PDB entry 8VUY | electron microscopy, 3.81 A resolution | chains C and J of the 8 polymer chains in the assembly

[Chain C]
Name: Glutamate receptor ionotropic, NMDA 1
Source organism: Rattus norvegicus
Reference sequence: P35439 (NMDZ1_RAT); residues 25-838 here = UniProt positions 25-838
Chain sequence (817 residues; each row starts with the number of its first residue):
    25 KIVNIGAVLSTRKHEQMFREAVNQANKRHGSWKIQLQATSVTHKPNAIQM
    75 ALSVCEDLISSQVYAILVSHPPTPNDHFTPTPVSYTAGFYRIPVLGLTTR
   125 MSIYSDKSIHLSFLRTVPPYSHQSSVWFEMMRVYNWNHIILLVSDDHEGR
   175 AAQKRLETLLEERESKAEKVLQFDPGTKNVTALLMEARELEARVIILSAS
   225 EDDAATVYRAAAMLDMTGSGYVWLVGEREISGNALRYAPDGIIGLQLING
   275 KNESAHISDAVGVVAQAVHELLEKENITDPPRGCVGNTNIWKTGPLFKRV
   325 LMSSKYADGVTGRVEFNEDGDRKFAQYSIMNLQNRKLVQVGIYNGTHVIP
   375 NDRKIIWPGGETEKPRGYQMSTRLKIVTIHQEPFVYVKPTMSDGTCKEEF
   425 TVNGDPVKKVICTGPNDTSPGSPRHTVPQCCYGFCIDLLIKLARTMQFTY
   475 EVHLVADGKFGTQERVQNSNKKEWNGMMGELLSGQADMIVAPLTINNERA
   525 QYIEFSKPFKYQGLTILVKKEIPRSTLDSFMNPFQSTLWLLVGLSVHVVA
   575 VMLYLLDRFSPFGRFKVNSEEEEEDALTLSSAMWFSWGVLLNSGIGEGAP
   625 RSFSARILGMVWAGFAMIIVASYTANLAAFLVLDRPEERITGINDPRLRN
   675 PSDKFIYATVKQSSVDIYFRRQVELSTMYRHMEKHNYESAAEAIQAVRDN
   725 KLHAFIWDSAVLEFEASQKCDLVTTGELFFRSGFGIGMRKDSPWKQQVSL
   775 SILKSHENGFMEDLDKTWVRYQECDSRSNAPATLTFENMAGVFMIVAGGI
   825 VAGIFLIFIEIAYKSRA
Not modelled in the structure: 53-57, 585-601
Construct notes: conflict Gln61 (Asn in P35439), Asp239 (Asn in P35439), Gln350 (Asn in P35439), Gln471 (Asn in P35439), Gln491 (Asn in P35439), Asn556 (Gln in P35439), Gln771 (Asn in P35439), Ile819 (Leu in P35439); expression tag (839-841)
UniProt features mapped onto this chain:
  - region: Leu603 to Pro624 (Pore-forming)
  - binding site (glycine): Pro516, Thr518, Arg523, Ser688, Asp732
  - glycosylation (N-linked (GlcNAc...) asparagine): Asn203, Asn276, Asn300, Asn368, Asn440, Asn674
Cystine bridges: Cys79-Cys308, Cys420-Cys454, Cys436-Cys455, Cys744-Cys798

[Chain J]
Name: 003-102 Heavy
Source organism: Homo sapiens
Chain sequence (115 residues; row label = number of the first residue in the row):
     2 LQLQESGPGLVKPSQTLSLTCTVSGGSISSSNWWSWVRQPPGKGLEWIGE
    52 IYHSGNTNYNPSLKSRVTVSVDKSKNQFSLKLTSVTAADTAVYYCARDVS
   102 GGVNWFDPWGQGTLV
Cystine bridges: Cys22-Cys96

[Chain C / chain J interface]
Pairs across the interface (8):
  Asn358(C) with Trp34(J); Asn59(J), hydrogen bond
  Arg359(C) with Gly103(J), hydrogen bond (side chain-backbone)
  Lys360(C) with Asn59(J)
  Arg377(C) with Asn57(J)
  Lys378(C) with Gly56(J); Asn57(J), hydrogen bond (backbone-side chain)
  Thr386(C) with Tyr53(J), hydrogen bond
Interface residues without a listed pair, chain C (10 interface residues in all): Asp264, Gln357, Ile379, Ile380
Interface residues without a listed pair, chain J (7 interface residues in all): Gly102

[In short]
The interface between chain C and chain J involves 10 residues on one side and 7 on the other, with 4 hydrogen
bonds. Polar pairs include Asn358(C)-Asn59(J), Arg359(C)-Gly103(J) and Lys378(C)-Asn57(J). Curated annotation
(UniProt) lists 5 glycine-binding residues on chain C.
Here chain C is Glutamate receptor ionotropic, NMDA 1 (Rattus norvegicus) and chain J is 003-102 Heavy (Homo
sapiens). Entry 8VUY (Rat GluN1-2B with Fab 003-102) was determined by electron microscopy (same publication
as 8VUH, 8VUJ, 8VUL, 8VUN, 8VUQ, 8VUR, 8VUT and 8VVH).
